PDB entry 8D6Y | electron microscopy, 10.00 A resolution (very low resolution: no residue pairs are listed; an interface is given only as per-side residue counts) | chains V and W of the 41 polymer chains in the assembly

Chain V (and W):
Molecule: Proteasome subunit beta
From: Mycobacterium tuberculosis
Notes: EC 3.4.25.1; chain W of this document is another copy of the same molecule, construct and numbering; everything in this record applies to it too
Reference sequence: A0A045HFG5 (A0A045HFG5_MYCTX); residues 244-534 here correspond to UniProt positions 1-291 (UniProt number = residue number - 243)
Chain sequence (291 residues; numbered 244 to 534; the number before each row is that of its first residue):
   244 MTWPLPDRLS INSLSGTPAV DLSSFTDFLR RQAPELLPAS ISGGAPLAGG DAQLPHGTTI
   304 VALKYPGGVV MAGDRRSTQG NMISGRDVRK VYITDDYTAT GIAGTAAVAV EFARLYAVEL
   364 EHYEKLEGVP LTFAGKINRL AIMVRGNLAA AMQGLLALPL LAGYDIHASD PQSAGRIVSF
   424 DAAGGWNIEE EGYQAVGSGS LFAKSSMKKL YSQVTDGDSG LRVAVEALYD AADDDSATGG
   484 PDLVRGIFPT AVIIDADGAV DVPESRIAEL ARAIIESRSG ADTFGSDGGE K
Not modelled in the structure: 244-300, 523-534

Chain V / chain W interface:
At this resolution (10 A) residue pairs are not listed: 18 residues of chain V and 18 of chain W lie at the interface.

Summary:
The chain V/chain W interface involves 18 residues from each chain.
Both chains are Proteasome subunit beta (Mycobacterium tuberculosis). Entry 8D6Y (Structure of the
Mycobacterium tuberculosis 20S proteasome bound to the ADP-bound Mpa ATPase) was determined by electron
microscopy, deposited together with 8D6V, 8D6W and 8D6X.
